Entry 8ZI2 (electron microscopy, 2.99 A resolution); this record covers chains A and F of the 8 polymer chains in the assembly.

# Chain A
Molecule: ATP synthase subunit alpha
Source organism: Acinetobacter baumannii AB5075
Notes: EC 7.1.2.2
UniProtKB: A3M142 (ATPA_ACIBT); residue numbers follow UniProt; this construct covers 1-514
Amino-acid sequence (514 residues; numbered 1 to 514; the number before each row is that of its first residue):
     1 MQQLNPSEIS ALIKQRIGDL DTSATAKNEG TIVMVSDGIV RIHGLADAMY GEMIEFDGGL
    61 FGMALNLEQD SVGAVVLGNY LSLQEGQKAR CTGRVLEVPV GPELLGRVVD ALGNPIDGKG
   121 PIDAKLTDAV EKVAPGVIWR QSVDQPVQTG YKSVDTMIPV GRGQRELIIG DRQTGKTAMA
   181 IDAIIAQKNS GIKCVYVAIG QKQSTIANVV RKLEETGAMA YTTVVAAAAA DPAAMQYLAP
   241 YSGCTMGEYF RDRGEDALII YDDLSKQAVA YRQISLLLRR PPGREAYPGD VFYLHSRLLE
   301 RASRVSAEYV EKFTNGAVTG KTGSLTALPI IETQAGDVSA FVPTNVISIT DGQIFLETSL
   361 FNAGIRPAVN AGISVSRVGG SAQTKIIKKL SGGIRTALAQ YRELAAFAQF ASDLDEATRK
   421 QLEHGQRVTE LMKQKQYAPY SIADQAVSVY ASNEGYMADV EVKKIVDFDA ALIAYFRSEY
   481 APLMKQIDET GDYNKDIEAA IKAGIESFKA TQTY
Unresolved in the structure: 1-25
Bound ions: Mg2+: T177 (together with ATP)
Small-molecule neighbours: ATP (adenosine-5'-triphosphate): R172, Q173, T174, G175, K176, T177, A178, Q201, T205, D262, F361, R366, P367, Q434, K435, Q436

# Chain F
Molecule: ATP synthase subunit beta
Source organism: Acinetobacter baumannii AB5075
Notes: EC 7.1.2.2
UniProtKB: V5VHQ6 (V5VHQ6_ACIBA); residues 1-464 here = UniProt positions 1-464
Amino-acid sequence (464 residues; numbered 1 to 464; the number before each row is that of its first residue):
     1 MSSGRIIQII GAVIDVEFER TSVPKIYDAL QVDGTETTLE VQQQLGDGVV RTIAMGSTEG
    61 LKRGLTVTST NAPISVPVGT ATLGRIMDVL GRPIDEAGPV ATEERLPIHR QAPSYAEQAA
   121 STDLLETGIK VIDLLCPFAK GGKVGLFGGA GVGKTVNMME LINNIAKAHS GLSVFAGVGE
   181 RTREGNDFYH EMKDSNVLDK VAMVYGQMNE PPGNRLRVAL TGLTMAEYFR DEKDENGKGR
   241 DVLLFVDNIY RYTLAGTEVS ALLGRMPSAV GYQPTLAEEM GVLQERITST KSGSITSIQA
   301 VYVPADDLTD PSPATTFAHL DATVVLSRDI ASSGIYPAID PLDSTSRQLD PLVVGQEHYE
   361 IARAVQNVLQ RYKELKDIIA ILGMDELAEE DKLVVYRARK IQRFFSQPFH VAEVFTGAPG
   421 KLVPLKETIR GFKGLLAGEY DHIPEQAFYM VGGIDEVIAK AEKL
Unresolved in the structure: 1

# Chain A / chain F interface
Pairs across the interface (33):
  V33(A) - L45(F)
  V33(A) - G46(F)
  M34(A) - Q44(F)
  V35(A) - Q44(F)  hydrogen bond (backbone-backbone)
  D37(A) - R265(F)  salt bridge
  L81(A) - K25(F)
  Q84(A) - K25(F)
  E85(A) - Q44(F)
  E85(A) - L45(F)
  E85(A) - G46(F)
  E85(A) - D47(F)  hydrogen bond (side chain-backbone)
  E85(A) - G48(F)
  I116(A) - Y115(F)
  R172(A) - F317(F)
  Q173(A) - R347(F)
  K202(A) - H319(F)
  K202(A) - D321(F)  salt bridge
  K202(A) - R347(F)
  A207(A) - Y115(F)  hydrophobic
  V210(A) - Y115(F)
  R211(A) - A120(F)
  A230(A) - E278(F)
  D231(A) - E278(F)
  R272(A) - S268(F)
  R272(A) - A269(F)
  Q273(A) - T275(F)
  L276(A) - P267(F)
  L276(A) - S268(F)
  L277(A) - T275(F)
  R279(A) - G264(F)
  R279(A) - M266(F)
  R280(A) - M266(F)
  Q334(A) - A314(F)
Interface residues without a listed pair, chain A (34 interface residues in all): S36, S82, D117, Q203, I206, A229, P232, A233, Q236, P282, A286
Interface residues without a listed pair, chain F (32 interface residues in all): R20, V23, I26, Q43, Q111, A112, Q118, P274, E285, T309, A318

# Overview
34 residues of chain A and 32 residues of chain F are in contact; the contacts include 2 hydrogen bonds and 2
salt bridges. Polar pairs include D37(A)-R265(F), K202(A)-D321(F) and E85(A)-D47(F). Chain A binds ATP.
Chain A is ATP synthase subunit alpha and chain F is ATP synthase subunit beta, both from Acinetobacter
baumannii AB5075; the structure, Cryo-EM reveals transition states of the Acinetobacter baumannii F1-ATPase
rotary subunits gamma and epsilon and novel ..., was determined by electron microscopy, deposited together
with 8ZI0, 8ZI1 and 8ZI3.
